PDB entry 8QN8 | electron microscopy, 3.14 A resolution | chains D and F of the 8 polymer chains in the assembly

# Chain D
Protein: DNA-directed RNA polymerase subunit beta'
Organism: Mycolicibacterium smegmatis MC2 155
Reference sequence: A0QS66 (RPOC_MYCS2); residue numbers follow UniProt; this construct covers 1-1317
Amino-acid sequence (1317 residues; row label = number of the first residue in the row):
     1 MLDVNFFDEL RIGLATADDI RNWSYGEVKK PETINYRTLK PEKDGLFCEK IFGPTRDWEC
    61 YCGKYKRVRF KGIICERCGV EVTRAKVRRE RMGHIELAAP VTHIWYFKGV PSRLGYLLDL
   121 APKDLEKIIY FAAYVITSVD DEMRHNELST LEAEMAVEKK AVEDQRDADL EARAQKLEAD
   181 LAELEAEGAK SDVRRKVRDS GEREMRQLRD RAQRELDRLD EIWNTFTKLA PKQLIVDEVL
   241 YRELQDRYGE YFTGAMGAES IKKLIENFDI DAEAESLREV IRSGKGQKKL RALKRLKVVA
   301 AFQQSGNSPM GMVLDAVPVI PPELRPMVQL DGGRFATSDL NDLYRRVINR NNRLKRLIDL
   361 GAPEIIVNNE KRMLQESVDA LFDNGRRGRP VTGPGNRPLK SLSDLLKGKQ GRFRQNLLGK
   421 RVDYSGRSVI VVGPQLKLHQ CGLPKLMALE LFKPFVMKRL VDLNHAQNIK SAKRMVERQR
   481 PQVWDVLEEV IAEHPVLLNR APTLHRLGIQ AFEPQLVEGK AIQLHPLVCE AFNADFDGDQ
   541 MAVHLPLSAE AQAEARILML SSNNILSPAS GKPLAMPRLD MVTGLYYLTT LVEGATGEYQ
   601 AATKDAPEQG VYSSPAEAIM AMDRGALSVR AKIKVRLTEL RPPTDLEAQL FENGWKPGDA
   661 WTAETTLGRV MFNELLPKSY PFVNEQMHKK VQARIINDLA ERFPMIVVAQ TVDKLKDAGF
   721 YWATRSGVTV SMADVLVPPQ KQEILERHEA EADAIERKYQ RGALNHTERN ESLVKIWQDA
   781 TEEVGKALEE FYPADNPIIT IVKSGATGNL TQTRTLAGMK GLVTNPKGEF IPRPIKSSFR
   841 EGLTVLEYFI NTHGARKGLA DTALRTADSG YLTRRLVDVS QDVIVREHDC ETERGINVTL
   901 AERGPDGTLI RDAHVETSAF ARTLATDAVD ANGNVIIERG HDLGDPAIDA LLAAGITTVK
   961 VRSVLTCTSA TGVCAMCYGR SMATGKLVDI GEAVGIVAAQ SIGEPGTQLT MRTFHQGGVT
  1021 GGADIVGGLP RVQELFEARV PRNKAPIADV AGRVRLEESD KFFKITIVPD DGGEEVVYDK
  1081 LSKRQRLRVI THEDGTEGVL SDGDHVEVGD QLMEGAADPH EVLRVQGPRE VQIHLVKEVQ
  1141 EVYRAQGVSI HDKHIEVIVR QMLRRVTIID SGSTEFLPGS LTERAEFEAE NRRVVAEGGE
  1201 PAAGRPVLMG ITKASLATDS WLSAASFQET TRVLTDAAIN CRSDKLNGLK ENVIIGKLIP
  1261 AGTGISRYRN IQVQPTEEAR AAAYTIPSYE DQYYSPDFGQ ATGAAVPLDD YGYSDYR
Not modelled in the structure: 1-5, 1284-1317
Ion coordination: Zn2+ site 1: Cys-60, Cys-62, Cys-75, Cys-78; Mg2+: Asp-535, Asp-537, Asp-539 (shared with 1 residue of chain H); Zn2+ site 2: Cys-890, Cys-967, Cys-974, Cys-977
Curated features (UniProtKB/Swiss-Prot):
  - binding site (Zn(2+)): Cys-60, Cys-62, Cys-75, Cys-78, Cys-890, Cys-967, Cys-974, Cys-977
  - binding site (Mg(2+)): Asp-535, Asp-537, Asp-539

# Chain F
Protein: RNA polymerase sigma factor SigA
Organism: Mycolicibacterium smegmatis MC2 155
Reference sequence: A0QW02 (A0QW02_MYCS2); numbering as in UniProt (aligned over 1-466)
Amino-acid sequence (466 residues; each row starts with the number of its first residue):
     1 MAATKASPAT EEPVKRTATK TPAKKAPAKR AAKSAAAKAG GKAPAKKAPA KRAAKGTAAK
    61 PEDGVTDDLE VTDDLEAEPG EDLDVEDTDL ELDDLDSDDD TAVEDEEEEA DAATPAVATA
   121 KAADDDIDEP SEKDKASGDF VWDEEESEAL RQARKDAELT ASADSVRAYL KQIGKVALLN
   181 AEEEVELAKR IEAGLYATQK LAELAEKGEK LPVQQRRDMQ WICRDGDRAK NHLLEANLRL
   241 VVSLAKRYTG RGMAFLDLIQ EGNLGLIRAV EKFDYTKGYK FSTYATWWIR QAITRAMADQ
   301 ARTIRIPVHM VEVINKLGRI QRELLQDLGR EPTPEELAKE MDITPEKVLE IQQYAREPIS
   361 LDQTIGDEGD SQLGDFIEDS EAVVAVDAVS FTLLQDQLQS VLETLSEREA GVVRLRFGLT
   421 DGQPRTLDEI GQVYGVTRER IRQIESKTMS KLRHPSRSQV LRDYLD
Not modelled in the structure: 1-138, 203-211, 301-466
From the paper describing this entry:
  - conformationally variable residues (order/disorder transition): Phe-140

# Chain D / chain F interface
Residue-residue contacts - 38 pairs, chain D then chain F:
  Phe-131(D) with Gln-172(F)
  Glu-238(D) with Lys-175(F), salt bridge
  Arg-345(D) with Gln-300(F)
  Arg-350(D) with Asp-257(F), salt bridge
  Arg-353(D) with Asp-257(F), salt bridge; Gln-260(F); Glu-261(F), salt bridge
  Leu-357(D) with Leu-264(F), hydrophobic; Ile-267(F), hydrophobic
  Leu-360(D) with Lys-230(F); Arg-268(F)
  Gly-361(D) with Lys-230(F), hydrogen bond (backbone-side chain)
  Ala-362(D) with Ile-267(F), hydrophobic
  Pro-363(D) with Asn-231(F); Leu-234(F), hydrophobic
  Ile-365(D) with Gln-172(F)
  Ile-366(D) with Tyr-169(F); Leu-238(F), hydrophobic; Gln-260(F); Asn-263(F)
  Asn-369(D) with Tyr-169(F); Leu-256(F); Gln-260(F), hydrogen bond
  Glu-370(D) with Gln-260(F), hydrogen bond
  Arg-372(D) with Tyr-169(F)
  Met-373(D) with Leu-256(F), hydrophobic; Asp-257(F); Gln-260(F)
  Glu-376(D) with Ser-162(F)
  Gly-385(D) with Leu-159(F)
  Arg-387(D) with Thr-160(F); Ser-162(F), hydrogen bond
  Gly-388(D) with Leu-159(F); Thr-160(F)
  Arg-389(D) with Leu-159(F); Thr-160(F); Ala-161(F)
  Val-391(D) with Ala-163(F), hydrophobic
Interface residues without a listed pair, chain D (25 interface residues in all): Glu-32, Arg-346, Arg-356
Interface residues without a listed pair, chain F (27 interface residues in all): Asp-156, Ala-168, Glu-235, Gly-252, Ala-254, Asp-299

# In short
The interface between chain D and chain F involves 25 residues on one side and 27 on the other, with 4
hydrogen bonds and 4 salt bridges. Polar pairs include Glu-238(D)/Lys-175(F), Arg-350(D)/Asp-257(F) and
Arg-353(D)/Asp-257(F). Curated annotation (UniProt) lists 8 Zn2+-binding residues and 3 Mg2+-binding residues
on chain D. From the paper: conformational variability at Phe-140(F).
Chain D is DNA-directed RNA polymerase subunit beta' and chain F is RNA polymerase sigma factor SigA, both
from Mycolicibacterium smegmatis MC2 155; the structure, Mycobacterium smegmatis RNA polymerase in complex
with HelD, SigA and RbpA in State II, was determined by electron microscopy, deposited together with 8Q3I,
8QTI, 8QU6, 8R2M, 8R3M, 8R6P and 8R6R.
